8G08 - chains A and F of the 20 polymer chains in the assembly; structure by electron microscopy, 2.80 A resolution.

[Chain A]
Protein: ATP synthase subunit alpha
From: Mycolicibacterium smegmatis MC2 155
Notes: EC 7.1.2.2
UniProt: A0R202 (ATPA_MYCS2); residue numbers follow UniProt; this construct covers 1-548
Sequence (548 residues; each row starts with the number of its first residue):
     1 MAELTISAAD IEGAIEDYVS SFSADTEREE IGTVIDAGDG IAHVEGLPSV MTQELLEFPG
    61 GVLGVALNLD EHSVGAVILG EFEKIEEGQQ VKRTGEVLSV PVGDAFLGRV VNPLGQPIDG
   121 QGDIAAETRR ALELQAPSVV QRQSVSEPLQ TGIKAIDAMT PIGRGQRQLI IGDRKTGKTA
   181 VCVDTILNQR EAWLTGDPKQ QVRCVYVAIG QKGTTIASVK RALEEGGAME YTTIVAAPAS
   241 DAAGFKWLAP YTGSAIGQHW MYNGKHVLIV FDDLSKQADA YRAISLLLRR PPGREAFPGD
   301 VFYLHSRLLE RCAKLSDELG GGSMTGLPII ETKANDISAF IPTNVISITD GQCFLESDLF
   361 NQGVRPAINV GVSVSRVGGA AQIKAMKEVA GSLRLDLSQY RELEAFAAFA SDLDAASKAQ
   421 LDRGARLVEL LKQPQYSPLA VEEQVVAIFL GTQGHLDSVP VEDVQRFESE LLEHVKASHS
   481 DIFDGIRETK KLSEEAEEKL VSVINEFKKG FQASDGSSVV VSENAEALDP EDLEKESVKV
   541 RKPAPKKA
Not modelled in the structure: 1-6, 516-532, 546-548
Swiss-Prot annotation at these positions:
  - binding site (ATP): Gly172 to Thr179
  - site: Ser373 (Required for activity)

[Chain F]
Protein: ATP synthase subunit beta
From: Mycolicibacterium smegmatis MC2 155
Notes: EC 7.1.2.2
UniProt: A0R200 (ATPB_MYCS2); numbering as in UniProt (aligned over 1-475)
Sequence (475 residues; numbered 1 to 475; the number before each row is that of its first residue):
     1 MTATAEKTAG RVVRITGPVV DVEFPRGSVP ELFNALHAEI TFGALAKTLT LEVAQHLGDS
    61 LVRCISMQPT DGLVRGVEVT DTGASISVPV GDGVKGHVFN ALGDCLDDPG YGKDFEHWSI
   121 HRKPPAFSDL EPRTEMLETG LKVVDLLTPY VRGGKIALFG GAGVGKTVLI QEMINRIARN
   181 FGGTSVFAGV GERTREGNDL WVELADANVL KDTALVFGQM DEPPGTRMRV ALSALTMAEF
   241 FRDEQGQDVL LFIDNIFRFT QAGSEVSTLL GRMPSAVGYQ PTLADEMGEL QERITSTRGR
   301 SITSMQAVYV PADDYTDPAP ATTFAHLDAT TELSRAVFSK GIFPAVDPLA SSSTILDPAI
   361 VGDEHYRVAQ EVIRILQRYK DLQDIIAILG IDELSEEDKQ LVNRARRIER FLSQNMMAAE
   421 QFTGQPGSTV PLKETIEAFD KLTKGEFDHL PEQAFFLIGG LDDLAKKAES LGAKL
Not modelled in the structure: 1-7, 472-475

[How chain A and chain F interact]
Residue-residue contacts (6):
  Ile35(A) - Gly58(F)  hydrogen bond (backbone-backbone)
  Asp36(A) - His56(F)
  Ala37(A) - Gln55(F)
  Ala37(A) - His56(F)  hydrogen bond (backbone-backbone)
  Ala283(A) - Pro281(F)
  Asn361(A) - Arg374(F)
Interface residues without a listed pair, chain A (14 interface residues in all): Gly38, Glu83, Ile118, Asp119, Lys212, Ala239, Ser240, Leu286, Glu295
Interface residues without a listed pair, chain F (17 interface residues in all): Leu32, Ala54, Leu57, Ser128, Met273, Ala276, Ala284, Asp285, Gly288, Glu289, Ala325, Ile373

[Overview]
The interface between chain A and chain F involves 14 residues on one side and 17 on the other; the contacts
include 2 hydrogen bonds. Backbone hydrogen bonds pair Ile35(A)-Gly58(F) and Ala37(A)-His56(F). From UniProt:
8 ATP-binding residues on chain A.
Chain A is ATP synthase subunit alpha and chain F is ATP synthase subunit beta, both from Mycolicibacterium
smegmatis MC2 155; the structure, Cryo-EM structure of SQ31f-bound Mycobacterium smegmatis ATP synthase
rotational state 1 (backbone model), was determined by electron microscopy, deposited together with 8G07,
8G09, 8G0A, 8G0B, 8G0C, 8G0D and 8G0E.
